9EVD - chains 5 and 7 of the 9 polymer chains in the assembly; structure by electron microscopy, 5.60 A resolution (low resolution: residue-level contacts below are approximate; hydrogen-bond / salt-bridge calls are withheld).

Chain 5:
Molecule: Mitochondrial F1F0 ATP synthase associated 14 kDa protein
Organism: Polytomella sp. Pringsheim 198.80
UniProtKB: A0A024FSR7 (A0A024FSR7_9CHLO); residues 1-123 here = UniProt positions 1-123
Sequence (123 residues; numbered 1 to 123; the number before each row is that of its first residue):
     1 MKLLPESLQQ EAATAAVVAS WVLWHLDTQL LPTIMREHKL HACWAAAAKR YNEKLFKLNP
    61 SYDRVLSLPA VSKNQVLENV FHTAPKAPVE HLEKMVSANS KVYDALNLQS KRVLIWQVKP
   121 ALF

Chain 7:
Molecule: Mitochondrial ATP synthase associated protein ASA7
Organism: Polytomella sp. Pringsheim 198.80
UniProtKB: D8V7I2 (D8V7I2_9CHLO); numbering as in UniProt (aligned over 1-190)
Sequence (190 residues; each row starts with the number of its first residue):
     1 MSSVRAGVEA GRRDLTTFTF SGLQDAPVAA LSGSIKLNVA AKAGKAEVTV AAGAAKAATQ
    61 VSAAALRKLS GSKISLAEVA RISVLHSSIQ NYLLSLSNER YQLLSQWPDF TTMYGKDFYY
   121 RAHPEDLKKF YDAADEYYKL YETVTEFDSL SALASQVVPN YAARRRSTVH PAIGSTVADG
   181 AFTNFLLSKQ
Not modelled in the structure: 1-78

How chain 5 and chain 7 interact:
Pairs across the interface (33):
  Val80(5) with Tyr119(7); Tyr120(7)
  Phe81(5) with Tyr119(7); Tyr120(7)
  His82(5) with Tyr119(7); Pro124(7); Leu127(7)
  Thr83(5) with Tyr119(7); Lys128(7)
  Pro85(5) with Tyr114(7)
  Lys86(5) with Tyr114(7)
  His91(5) with Tyr138(7)
  Lys94(5) with Tyr138(7)
  Met95(5) with Tyr138(7); Tyr141(7)
  Ala98(5) with Tyr141(7); Glu142(7)
  Asn99(5) with Tyr141(7)
  Lys101(5) with Glu142(7); Thr145(7); Glu146(7)
  Val102(5) with Thr145(7)
  Ala105(5) with Phe147(7)
  Arg112(5) with Asp148(7)
  Leu114(5) with Phe147(7)
  Gln117(5) with Arg81(7); Ser87(7); Gln90(7)
  Val118(5) with Asn91(7); Leu94(7)
  Pro120(5) with Val79(7); Ser87(7)
  Ala121(5) with Val79(7)
Also at the interface, not in a pair above, chain 5 (23 interface residues in all): Ala87, Pro88, Lys119
Also at the interface, not in a pair above, chain 7 (23 interface residues in all): Ala80, Thr111, Tyr131, Asp135

In short:
The chain 5/chain 7 interface involves 23 residues from each chain.
Here chain 5 is Mitochondrial F1F0 ATP synthase associated 14 kDa protein and chain 7 is Mitochondrial ATP
synthase associated protein ASA7, both from Polytomella sp. Pringsheim 198.80. Entry 9EVD (In situ structure
of the peripheral stalk of the mitochondrial ATPsynthase in whole Polytomella cells) was determined by
electron microscopy.
